Entry 2J4K (X-ray diffraction, 2.20 A resolution); this record covers chains A and E of the 6 polymer chains in the assembly.

Chain A (and E):
Name: Uridylate kinase
Source organism: Sulfolobus solfataricus
Notes: EC 2.7.4.22; chain E of this document is another copy of the same molecule, construct and numbering; everything in this record applies to it too
UniProtKB: Q97ZE2 (PYRH_SULSO); residues 1-226 here correspond to UniProt positions 2-227 (UniProt number = residue number + 1)
Sequence (226 residues; row label = number of the first residue in the row):
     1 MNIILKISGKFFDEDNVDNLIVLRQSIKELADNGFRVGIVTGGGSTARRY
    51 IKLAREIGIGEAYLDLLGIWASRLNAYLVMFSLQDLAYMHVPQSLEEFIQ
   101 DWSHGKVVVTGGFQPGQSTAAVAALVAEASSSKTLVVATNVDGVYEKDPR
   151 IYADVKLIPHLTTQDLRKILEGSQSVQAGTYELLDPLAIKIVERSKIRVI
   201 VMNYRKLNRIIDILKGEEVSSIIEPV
Not modelled in the structure: 171-182, 211-217 (chain E: 17-21)
Metal / ion sites: Cd2+ site 1 near His90 (its only coordinating residue here); Cd2+ site 2: His104 (shared with 1 residue of chain C; 1 residue of chain F); Cd2+ site 3 near His160 (its only coordinating residue here)
Ligand contacts: uridine-5'-monophosphate (U5P): Lys6, Gly42, Gly43, Gly44, Ala47, Ile51, Asp65, Gly68, Ile69, Gly112, Phe113, Gln114, Pro115, Gly116, Gln117, Ser118, Thr119, Val122
Curated features (UniProtKB/Swiss-Prot):
  - binding site (ATP): Lys6 to Lys10, Gly44, Arg48, Thr139, Asn140, Tyr145, Asp148
  - binding site (UMP): Gly43, Asp65, Phe113 to Thr119

Chain A / chain E interface:
Contacting residue pairs - 38 pairs, chain A then chain E:
  Glu61(A) - Arg194(E)
  Ala62(A) - Glu128(E)
  Tyr63(A) - Ile99(E)  hydrophobic
  Tyr63(A) - Ala129(E)  hydrogen bond (side chain-backbone)
  Asp65(A) - Arg194(E)  salt bridge
  Leu66(A) - Ile99(E)  hydrophobic
  Trp70(A) - Glu96(E)
  Arg73(A) - Glu96(E)  salt bridge
  Gln93(A) - Glu96(E)
  Leu95(A) - Pro115(E)  hydrophobic
  Glu96(A) - Trp70(E)
  Glu96(A) - Arg73(E)  salt bridge
  Glu96(A) - Phe113(E)
  Ile99(A) - Tyr63(E)  hydrophobic
  Ile99(A) - Leu66(E)  hydrophobic
  Phe113(A) - Glu96(E)
  Phe113(A) - Gln114(E)
  Gln114(A) - Phe113(E)
  Gln114(A) - Gln114(E)
  Gln114(A) - Gln117(E)  hydrogen bond
  Gln114(A) - Leu125(E)
  Gln114(A) - Leu187(E)
  Pro115(A) - Leu95(E)  hydrophobic
  Pro115(A) - Leu125(E)
  Gly116(A) - Leu187(E)
  Gly116(A) - Lys190(E)  hydrogen bond (backbone-side chain)
  Gly116(A) - Arg194(E)
  Gln117(A) - Gln114(E)  hydrogen bond
  Leu125(A) - Gln114(E)
  Leu125(A) - Pro115(E)
  Glu128(A) - Ala62(E)
  Ala129(A) - Tyr63(E)  hydrogen bond (backbone-side chain)
  Leu187(A) - Gln114(E)
  Leu187(A) - Gly116(E)
  Lys190(A) - Gly116(E)  hydrogen bond (side chain-backbone)
  Arg194(A) - Glu61(E)
  Arg194(A) - Asp65(E)  salt bridge
  Arg194(A) - Gly116(E)
Other interface residues (no listed pair), chain A (23 interface residues in all): Ile191
Other interface residues (no listed pair), chain E (24 interface residues in all): Gln93, Ile191, Ser195

In short:
23 residues of chain A and 24 residues of chain E are in contact; the contacts include 6 hydrogen bonds and 4
salt bridges. Polar contacts include Asp65(A)-Arg194(E), Arg73(A)-Glu96(E) and Tyr63(A)-Ala129(E). Chain A
binds uridine-5'-monophosphate.
Both chains are Uridylate kinase (Sulfolobus solfataricus). Entry 2J4K (Crystal structure of uridylate kinase
from Sulfolobus solfataricus in complex with UMP to 2.2 Angstrom resolution) was determined by X-ray
diffraction together with 2J4J and 2J4L from the same study.
